PDB entry 3ADI | X-ray diffraction, 3.20 A resolution | chains A and E of the 3 polymer chains in the assembly

[Chain A]
Protein: F21M12.9 protein
Source organism: Arabidopsis thaliana
Notes: fragment: HYL1 dsRBD1
UniProtKB: O04492 (O04492_ARATH); residues 15-84 here = UniProt positions 15-84
Amino-acid sequence (73 residues; numbered 12 to 84; the number before each row is that of its first residue):
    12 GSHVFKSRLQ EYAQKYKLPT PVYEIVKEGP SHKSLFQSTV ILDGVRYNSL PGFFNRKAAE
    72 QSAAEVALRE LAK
Not modelled in the structure: 12-13
Differences from the reference sequence: expression tag (12-14)
From the paper describing this entry:
  - binding site for the 10-nt RNA strand: His43
  - mutagenesis - H43A, R67A: decreased binding to dsRNA
  - mutagenesis - R19A, R19K, Q21A: unchanged binding to dsRNA

[Chain E]
Molecule: 10-nt RNA strand
Notes: fragment: rna
Sequence (10 nucleotides; row label = number of the first residue in the row):
     1 GGUUAUCGAG

[Chain A / chain E interface]
Contacting residue pairs (8; chain A residue first):
  His43(A) - C7(E)  hydrogen bond to the sugar
  His43(A) - G8(E)  sugar contact
  Ser45(A) - G8(E)  sugar contact
  Phe47(A) - G8(E)  sugar contact
  Phe65(A) - G8(E)  sugar contact
  Asn66(A) - A9(E)  phosphate contact
  Arg67(A) - A9(E)  hydrogen bond to the phosphate
  Arg67(A) - G10(E)  salt bridge to the phosphate
Interface residues without a listed pair, chain A (8 interface residues in all): Lys38, Ser42

[Overview]
8 residues of chain A and 4 residues of chain E are in contact; the contacts include 2 hydrogen bonds and 1
salt bridge. Polar pairs include His43(A)-C7(E), Arg67(A)-A9(E) and Arg67(A)-G10(E). The paper reports a
binding site for the 10-nt RNA strand at His43(A); H43A and R67A of chain A reduce binding to dsRNA; 5
substitutions were tested in all.
Chain A is F21M12.9 protein (Arabidopsis thaliana) and chain E is a 10-nt RNA strand; the structure, Structure
of Arabidopsis HYL1 and its molecular implications for miRNA processing, was determined by X-ray diffraction
together with 3ADG, 3ADJ and 3ADL from the same study.
